4U5E - chains B and D of the 6 polymer chains in the assembly; structure by X-ray diffraction, 3.51 A resolution.

[Chain B (and D)]
Name: Glutamate receptor 2
From: Rattus norvegicus
Notes: chain D of this document is another copy of the same molecule, construct and numbering; everything in this record applies to it too
Reference sequence: P19491 (GRIA2_RAT); aligned to UniProt positions 25-838 over residues 6-824 (the alignment contains insertions or deletions, so no single offset holds)
Chain sequence (814 residues; each row starts with the number of its first residue; note: 5 numbers in that range are skipped by the numbering (no residue carries them; nothing is unmodelled there)):
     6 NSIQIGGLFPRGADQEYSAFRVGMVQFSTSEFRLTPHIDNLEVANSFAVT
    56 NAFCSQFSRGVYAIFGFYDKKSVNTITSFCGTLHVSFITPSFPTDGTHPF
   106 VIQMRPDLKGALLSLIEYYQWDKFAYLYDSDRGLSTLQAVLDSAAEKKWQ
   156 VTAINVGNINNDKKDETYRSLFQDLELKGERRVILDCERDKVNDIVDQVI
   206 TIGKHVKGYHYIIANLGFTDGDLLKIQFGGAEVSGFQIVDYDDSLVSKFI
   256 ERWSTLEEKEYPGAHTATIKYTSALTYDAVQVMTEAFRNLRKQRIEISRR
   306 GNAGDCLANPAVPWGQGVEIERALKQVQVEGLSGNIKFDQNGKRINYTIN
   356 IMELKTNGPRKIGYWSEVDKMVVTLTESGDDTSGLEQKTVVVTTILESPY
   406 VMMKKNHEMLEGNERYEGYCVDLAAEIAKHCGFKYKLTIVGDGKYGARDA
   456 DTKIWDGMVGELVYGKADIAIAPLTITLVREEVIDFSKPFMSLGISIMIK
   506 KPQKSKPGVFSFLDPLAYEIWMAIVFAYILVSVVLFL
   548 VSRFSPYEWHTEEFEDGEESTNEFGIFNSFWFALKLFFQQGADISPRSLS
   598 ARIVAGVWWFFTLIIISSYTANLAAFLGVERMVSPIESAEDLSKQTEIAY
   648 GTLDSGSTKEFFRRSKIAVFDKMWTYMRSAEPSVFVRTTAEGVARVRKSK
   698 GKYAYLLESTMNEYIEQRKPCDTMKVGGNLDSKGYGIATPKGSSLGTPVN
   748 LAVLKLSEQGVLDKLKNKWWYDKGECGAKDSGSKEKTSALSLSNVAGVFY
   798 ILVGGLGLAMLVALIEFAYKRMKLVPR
Not modelled in the structure: 386-389, 548-596, 775-782, 815-824 (chain D: 382-389, 548-596, 775-783, 815-824)
Construct notes: engineered mutation Gly184 (Lys203 in P19491), Glu237 (Asn256 in P19491), Asp385 (Asn406 in P19491), Gln392 (Asn413 in P19491), Asp461 (Asn482 in P19491), Ala528 (Cys549 in P19491), Leu535 (Gly556 in P19491), Glu565 (Ser586 in P19491), Phe577 (Leu598 in P19491), Ala580 (Ser601 in P19491), Lys582 (Gly603 in P19491), Leu583 (Ala604 in P19491), Phe585 (Met606 in P19491), Ala589 (Cys610 in P19491), Ala598 (Gly619 in P19491), Ala602 (Gly623 in P19491), Gly625 (Thr646 in P19491), Ala815 (Cys836 in P19491), Arg818 (Ser839 in P19491), Met819 (Arg840 in P19491), Lys820 (Ala841 in P19491), Leu821 (Glu842 in P19491), Val822 (Ala843 in P19491), Pro823 (Lys844 in P19491)
Swiss-Prot annotation at these positions:
  - binding site (L-glutamate): Thr482
  - glycosylation: Asn351 (N-linked (GlcNAc...) asparagine)
Disulfides: Cys59-Cys311, Cys718-Cys773
Covalent attachments: N-acetylglucosamine (NAG) linked to Asn351
Ligand contacts:
  - FWF (N,N'-[biphenyl-4,4'-diyldi(2R)propane-2,1-diyl]dipropane-2-sulfonamide): Ile481, Lys493, Pro494, Phe495, Met496, Ser497, Ser729, Lys730, Gly731, Val750, Leu751, Ser754, Leu759
  - 3-(carboxymethyl)-4-isopropenylproline (KAI): Glu402, Tyr450, Pro478, Leu479, Thr480, Arg485, Leu650, Ser652, Gly653, Ser654, Thr655, Thr686, Glu705, Met708, Tyr732
Reported in the primary citation:
  - mutagenesis - I633A, I633E: decreased signaling
  - mutagenesis - I633A, I633E: unchanged expression

[How chain B and chain D interact]
Pairs across the interface (19; chain B residue first):
  Ile205(B) with Ile205(D), hydrophobic; His210(D), hydrogen bond (backbone-side chain)
  Thr206(B) with His210(D); Phe233(D); Gly234(D)
  Ile207(B) with Phe233(D); Gly234(D)
  Gly208(B) with His210(D); Val211(D)
  His210(B) with Ile205(D), hydrogen bond (side chain-backbone); Thr206(D); Gly208(D); His210(D)
  Val211(B) with Gly208(D); Val211(D), hydrophobic
  Phe233(B) with Thr206(D); Ile207(D)
  Gly234(B) with Thr206(D), hydrogen bond (backbone-backbone); Ile207(D)
Other interface residues (no listed pair), chain B (9 interface residues in all): Lys230
Other interface residues (no listed pair), chain D (9 interface residues in all): Lys230

[Summary]
Chain B and chain D each contribute 9 residues to their interface; the contacts include 3 hydrogen bonds.
Polar contacts include Ile205(B)-His210(D) and Gly234(B)-Thr206(D). Bound to chain B:
3-(carboxymethyl)-4-isopropenylproline and compound FWF. The paper reports that I633A and I633E of chain B
reduce signaling; I633A and I633E of chain B leave expression unchanged.
Both chains are Glutamate receptor 2 (Rattus norvegicus). Entry 4U5E (Crystal structure of GluA2 T625G,
con-ikot-ikot snail toxin, partial agonist KA and postitive modulator (R,R)-2b complex) was determined by
X-ray diffraction (same publication as 4U5B, 4U5C, 4U5D and 4U5F).
